8BYA - chains A and B of the 7 polymer chains in the assembly; structure by electron microscopy, 3.38 A resolution.

Chain A:
Molecule: Cyclin-dependent kinase 2
From: Homo sapiens
Notes: EC 2.7.11.22
UniProt: P24941 (CDK2_HUMAN); residue numbers follow UniProt; this construct covers 1-298
Sequence (298 residues; each row starts with the number of its first residue):
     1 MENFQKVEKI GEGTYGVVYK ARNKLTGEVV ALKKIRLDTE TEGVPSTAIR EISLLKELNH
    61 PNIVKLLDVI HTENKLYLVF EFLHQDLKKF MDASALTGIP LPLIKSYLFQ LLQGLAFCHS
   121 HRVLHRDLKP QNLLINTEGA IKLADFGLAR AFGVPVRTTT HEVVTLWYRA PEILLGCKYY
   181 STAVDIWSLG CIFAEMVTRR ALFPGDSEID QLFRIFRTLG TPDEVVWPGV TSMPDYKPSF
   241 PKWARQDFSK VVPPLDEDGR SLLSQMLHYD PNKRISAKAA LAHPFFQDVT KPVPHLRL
Unresolved in the structure: 1-15, 26-28, 88, 297-298
Construct notes: conflict T159 (Tyr in P24941)
Modified residues: T159 (phosphothreonine; TPO)
What the authors report for this chain:
  - post-translational modification sites: T160
  - conformationally variable residues (order/disorder transition): M1 to G13

Chain B:
Molecule: Cyclin-A2
From: Homo sapiens
UniProt: P20248 (CCNA2_HUMAN); residues 1-432 here = UniProt positions 1-432
Sequence (432 residues; row label = number of the first residue in the row):
     1 MLGNSAPGPA TREAGSALLA LQQTALQEDQ ENINPEKAAP VQQPRTRAAL AVLKSGNPRG
    61 LAQQQRPKTR RVAPLKDLPV NDEHVTVPPW KANSKQPAFT IHVDEAEKEA QKKPAESQKI
   121 EREDALAFNS AISLPGPRKP LVPLDYPMDG SFESPHTMDM SIILEDEKPV SVNEVPDYHE
   181 DIHTYLREME VKCKPKVGYM KKQPDITNSM RAILVDWLVE VGEEYKLQNE TLHLAVNYID
   241 RFLSSMSVLR GKLQLVGTAA MLLASKFEEI YPPEVAEFVY ITDDTYTKKQ VLRMEHLVLK
   301 VLTFDLAAPT VNQFLTQYFL HQQPANCKVE SLAMFLGELS LIDADPYLKY LPSVIAGAAF
   361 HLALYTVTGQ SWPESLIRKT GYTLESLKPC LMDLHQTYLK APQHAQQSIR EKYKNSKYHG
   421 VSLLNPPETL NL
Unresolved in the structure: 1-174, 432

Chain A / chain B interface:
Pairs across the interface (43):
  E40(A) - K288(B)
  E40(A) - K289(B)
  T41(A) - V275(B)
  T41(A) - K288(B)
  E42(A) - K266(B)  hydrogen bond (backbone-side chain)
  E42(A) - V275(B)
  G43(A) - K266(B)
  G43(A) - L292(B)
  V44(A) - K266(B)  hydrogen bond (backbone-side chain)
  V44(A) - E295(B)
  S46(A) - K266(B)  hydrogen bond (side chain-backbone)
  I49(A) - L299(B)  hydrophobic
  I49(A) - L306(B)  hydrophobic
  I52(A) - F304(B)  hydrophobic
  S53(A) - F267(B)
  S53(A) - F304(B)
  S53(A) - L306(B)  hydrogen bond (side chain-backbone)
  S53(A) - A307(B)  hydrogen bond (side chain-backbone)
  K56(A) - T303(B)
  K56(A) - F304(B)
  E57(A) - Y185(B)  hydrogen bond
  E57(A) - A307(B)
  H71(A) - H296(B)  hydrogen bond (backbone-side chain)
  T72(A) - H296(B)
  E73(A) - H296(B)  salt bridge
  H119(A) - I182(B)
  S120(A) - D181(B)  hydrogen bond
  S120(A) - I182(B)
  H121(A) - Y185(B)
  R122(A) - I182(B)
  R122(A) - Y185(B)
  R122(A) - L186(B)
  R122(A) - A307(B)
  R122(A) - Q313(B)
  G153(A) - Q313(B)
  G153(A) - T316(B)
  V154(A) - E230(B)
  V154(A) - E268(B)
  V154(A) - N312(B)
  V154(A) - T316(B)
  T159(A) - I270(B)
  T182(A) - Y178(B)  hydrogen bond
  A277(A) - D177(B)
Also at the interface, not in a pair above, chain A (27 interface residues in all): R50, F152, R157, H161
Also at the interface, not in a pair above, chain B (27 interface residues in all): E269, D305

In short:
The chain A/chain B interface involves 27 residues from each chain, with 9 hydrogen bonds and 1 salt bridge.
Polar pairs include E73(A)-H296(B), E42(A)-K266(B) and V44(A)-K266(B). From the paper: a modification site at
T160(A); conformational variability at M1(A).
Here chain A is Cyclin-dependent kinase 2 and chain B is Cyclin-A2, both from Homo sapiens. Entry 8BYA
(Cryo-EM structure of SKP1-SKP2-CKS1-CDK2-CyclinA-p27KIP1 Complex) was determined by electron microscopy,
deposited together with 8BYL and 8BZO.
